PDB entry 2PYO | X-ray diffraction, 2.43 A resolution | chains J and B of the 10 polymer chains in the assembly

Chain J:
Molecule: 147-nt DNA strand
Organism: Homo sapiens
Sequence (147 nucleotides; numbered -73 to 73; the number before each row is that of its first residue; numbers below 1 keep their minus sign (DA-73 is residue -73)):
   -73 ATCAATATCC ACCTGCAGAT ACTACCAAAA GTGTATTTGG AAACTGCTCC ATCAAAAGGC
   -13 ATGTTCAGCT GGATTCCAGC TGAACATGCC TTTTGATGGA GCAGTTTCCA AATACACTTT
    47 TGGTAGTATC TGCAGGTGGA TATTGAT
Bound ions: Mn2+ near DG-34 (its only coordinating residue here)

Chain B:
Name: Histone H4
Organism: Drosophila melanogaster
UniProtKB: P84040 (H4_DROME); residues 1-102 here correspond to UniProt positions 2-103 (UniProt number = residue number + 1)
Chain sequence (102 residues; row label = number of the first residue in the row):
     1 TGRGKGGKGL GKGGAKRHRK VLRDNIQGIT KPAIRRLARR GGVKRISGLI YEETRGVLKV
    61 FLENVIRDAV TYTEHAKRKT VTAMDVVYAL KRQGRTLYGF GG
Disordered / not traced: 1-22
UniProt features mapped onto this chain:
  - DNA-binding region: Lys16 to Lys20
  - modified residue: Lys5 (N6-acetyl-N6-methyllysine), Lys12 (N6-acetyl-N6-methyllysine), Lys31 (N6-succinyllysine), Lys77 (N6-succinyllysine), Lys79 (N6-succinyllysine), Thr80 (Phosphothreonine), Thr82 (Phosphothreonine), Lys91 (N6-succinyllysine)

Chain J / chain B interface:
Pairs across the interface (12; chain J residue first):
  DT7(J) - Arg45(B)  sugar contact
  DT7(J) - Ile46(B)  sugar contact
  DT7(J) - Ser47(B)  hydrogen bond to the phosphate
  DT7(J) - Gly48(B)  hydrogen bond to the phosphate
  DG8(J) - Arg35(B)  salt bridge to the phosphate
  DG8(J) - Arg45(B)  phosphate contact
  DG8(J) - Ile46(B)  hydrogen bond to the phosphate
  DG27(J) - Lys79(B)  phosphate contact
  DG27(J) - Thr80(B)  sugar contact
  DC28(J) - Arg78(B)  phosphate contact
  DC28(J) - Lys79(B)  hydrogen bond to the phosphate
  DC28(J) - Thr80(B)  hydrogen bond to the phosphate
Other interface residues (no listed pair), chain J (7 interface residues in all): DC6, DA9, DA29
Other interface residues (no listed pair), chain B (12 interface residues in all): Arg39, Lys44, Tyr51, Lys77

Overview:
7 residues of chain J face 12 of chain B across their interface, with 5 hydrogen bonds and 1 salt bridge.
Polar contacts include DT7(J)-Ser47(B), DT7(J)-Gly48(B) and DG8(J)-Ile46(B). Curated annotation (UniProt)
lists a DNA-binding region on chain B.
Here chain J is a 147-nt DNA strand (Homo sapiens) and chain B is Histone H4 (Drosophila melanogaster). Entry
2PYO (Drosophila nucleosome core) was determined by X-ray diffraction.
